Entry 5ZEA (X-ray diffraction, 3.38 A resolution); this record covers chains A and E of the 6 polymer chains in the assembly.

[Chain A]
Protein: V-type sodium ATPase catalytic subunit A
From: Enterococcus hirae (strain ATCC 9790 / DSM 20160 / JCM 8729 / LMG 6399 / NBRC 3181 / NCIMB 6459 / NCDO 1258)
Notes: EC 3.6.3.15
UniProtKB: Q08636 (NTPA_ENTHA); residue numbers follow UniProt; this construct covers 1-587
Chain sequence (594 residues; numbered -6 to 587; the number before each row is that of its first residue; numbers below 1 keep their minus sign (Gly-6 is residue -6)):
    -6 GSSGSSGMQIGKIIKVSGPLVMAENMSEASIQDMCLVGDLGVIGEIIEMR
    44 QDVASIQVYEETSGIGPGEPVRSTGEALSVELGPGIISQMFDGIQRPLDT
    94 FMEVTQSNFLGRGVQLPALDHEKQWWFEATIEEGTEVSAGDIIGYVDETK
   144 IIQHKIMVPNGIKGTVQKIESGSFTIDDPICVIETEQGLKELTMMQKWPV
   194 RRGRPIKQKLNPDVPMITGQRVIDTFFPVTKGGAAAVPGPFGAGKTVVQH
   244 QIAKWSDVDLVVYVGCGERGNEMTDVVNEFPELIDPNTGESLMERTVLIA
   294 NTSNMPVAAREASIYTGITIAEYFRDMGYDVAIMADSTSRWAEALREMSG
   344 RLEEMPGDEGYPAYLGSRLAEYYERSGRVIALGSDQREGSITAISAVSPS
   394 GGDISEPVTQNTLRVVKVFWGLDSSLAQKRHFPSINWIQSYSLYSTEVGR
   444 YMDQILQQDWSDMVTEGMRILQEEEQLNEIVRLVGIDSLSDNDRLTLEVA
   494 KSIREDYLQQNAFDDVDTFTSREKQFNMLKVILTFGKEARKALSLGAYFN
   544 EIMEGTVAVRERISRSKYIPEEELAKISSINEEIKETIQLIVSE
Not modelled in the structure: -6 to 0
Sequence notes: expression tag (-6 to 0)
Swiss-Prot annotation at these positions:
  - binding site (ATP): Gly232 to Thr239

[Chain E]
Protein: V-type sodium ATPase subunit B
From: Enterococcus hirae (strain ATCC 9790 / DSM 20160 / JCM 8729 / LMG 6399 / NBRC 3181 / NCIMB 6459 / NCDO 1258)
UniProtKB: Q08637 (NTPB_ENTHA); numbering as in UniProt (aligned over 1-455)
Chain sequence (462 residues; numbered -6 to 455; the number before each row is that of its first residue; numbers below 1 keep their minus sign (Gly-6 is residue -6)):
    -6 GSSGSSGMIKEYRTIKEVVGPLMAVEKVSGVKYEELIEVRMQNGEIRRGQ
    44 VLEVQEDKAMVQIFEGTSGINYKNSSVRFLGHPLQLGVSEDMIGRVFDGL
    94 GRPKDNGPEILPEKYLDINGEVINPIARDYPDEFIQTGISAIDHLNTLVR
   144 GQKLPVFSGSGLPHKELAAQIARQATVLDSSDDFAVVFAAIGITFEEAEF
   194 FMEDFRQTGAIDRSVMFMNLANDPAIERIATPRMALTAAEYLAYEKGMHV
   244 LVIMTDMTNYAEALREISAARREVPGRRGYPGYLYTNLATLFERAGRIRG
   294 LKGSVTQIPILTMPEDDKTHPIPDLTGYITEGQIILTRELYKSGIQPPID
   344 VLPSLSRLKDKGTGAGKTREDHAATMNQLFAAYAQGKQAKELAVVLGESA
   394 LSDIDKIYAKFAERFENEYVNQGFYTNRTITETLDLGWELLAMLPRTELK
   444 RIKDDLLDKYLP
Not modelled in the structure: -6 to 1, 454-455
Sequence notes: expression tag (-6 to 0); engineered mutation Tyr65 (Leu in Q08637)
What the authors report for this chain:
  - mutagenesis - L65Y (approximately 40%): decreased catalytic activity
  - mutagenesis - L65Y: decreased stability
  - mutagenesis - L65Y: unchanged catalytic activity on DF

[How chain A and chain E interact]
Contacting residue pairs (53; chain A residue first):
  Ser20(A) - Asn64(E)  hydrogen bond (backbone-side chain)
  Ser20(A) - Tyr65(E)
  Ser20(A) - Lys66(E)
  Glu21(A) - Asn64(E)  hydrogen bond (backbone-side chain)
  Glu21(A) - Lys66(E)  salt bridge
  Ala22(A) - Asn64(E)  hydrogen bond (backbone-side chain)
  Ser23(A) - Gly62(E)
  Ser23(A) - Ile63(E)
  Ser23(A) - Asn64(E)
  Ile24(A) - Val11(E)  hydrophobic
  Ile24(A) - Thr60(E)
  Ile24(A) - Gly62(E)  hydrogen bond (backbone-backbone)
  Ile24(A) - Ile63(E)  hydrogen bond (backbone-backbone)
  Gln25(A) - Ser61(E)
  Glu41(A) - Val11(E)
  Glu41(A) - Val12(E)
  Met42(A) - Glu10(E)
  Met42(A) - Val11(E)  hydrogen bond (backbone-backbone)
  Met42(A) - Tyr65(E)  hydrophobic
  Arg43(A) - Lys9(E)
  Arg43(A) - Glu10(E)
  Arg43(A) - Val12(E)
  Gln44(A) - Lys9(E)  hydrogen bond (backbone-backbone)
  Gln44(A) - Tyr65(E)  hydrogen bond (backbone-side chain)
  Asp45(A) - Tyr65(E)  hydrogen bond (backbone-side chain)
  Arg195(A) - Glu38(E)  salt bridge
  Arg195(A) - Arg40(E)
  Lys202(A) - Phe188(E)
  Leu203(A) - Phe188(E)
  Asn204(A) - Phe188(E)
  Pro205(A) - Glu189(E)
  Met348(A) - Ala262(E)
  Met348(A) - Arg265(E)
  Met348(A) - Glu266(E)
  Asp351(A) - Arg258(E)
  Asp351(A) - Arg271(E)  salt bridge
  Ala356(A) - Arg258(E)
  Ala356(A) - Glu259(E)
  Tyr357(A) - Glu259(E)
  Ser360(A) - Arg221(E)
  Ser360(A) - Glu259(E)  hydrogen bond
  Ala363(A) - Ala214(E)  hydrophobic
  Glu367(A) - Thr187(E)
  Glu367(A) - Phe188(E)  hydrogen bond (side chain-backbone)
  Glu367(A) - Asn215(E)
  Ser398(A) - Glu308(E)
  Gln403(A) - Glu308(E)
  Arg407(A) - Ser153(E)
  Arg407(A) - Asp249(E)  salt bridge
  Arg407(A) - Asn252(E)  hydrogen bond
  Arg407(A) - Thr305(E)  hydrogen bond
  Lys410(A) - Glu189(E)
  Tyr437(A) - Glu189(E)  hydrogen bond
Other interface residues (no listed pair), chain A (31 interface residues in all): Ile40, Asn404, Val408
Other interface residues (no listed pair), chain E (37 interface residues in all): Ile8, Gly13, Asn67, Lys158, Glu192, Glu255, Pro268

[Summary]
31 residues of chain A and 37 residues of chain E are in contact, with 14 hydrogen bonds and 4 salt bridges.
Polar pairs include Glu21(A)-Lys66(E), Arg195(A)-Glu38(E) and Asp351(A)-Arg271(E). Curated annotation
(UniProt) lists 8 ATP-binding residues on chain A. The paper reports that L65Y of chain E reduces catalytic
activity; L65Y of chain E reduces stability.
Chain A is V-type sodium ATPase catalytic subunit A and chain E is V-type sodium ATPase subunit B, both from
Enterococcus hirae (strain ATCC 9790 / DSM 20160 / JCM 8729 / LMG 6399 / NBRC 3181 / NCIMB 6459 / NCDO 1258);
the structure, Crystal structure of the nucleotide-free mutant A3B3, was determined by X-ray diffraction
together with 5ZE9 from the same study.
